PDB entry 6MOH | X-ray diffraction, 3.20 A resolution | chains B and C of the 4 polymer chains in the assembly

Chain B:
Name: Dimeric DARPin E2C (C_R3)
Organism: synthetic construct
Notes: antibody fragment or engineered binder
Sequence (165 residues; each row starts with the number of its first residue):
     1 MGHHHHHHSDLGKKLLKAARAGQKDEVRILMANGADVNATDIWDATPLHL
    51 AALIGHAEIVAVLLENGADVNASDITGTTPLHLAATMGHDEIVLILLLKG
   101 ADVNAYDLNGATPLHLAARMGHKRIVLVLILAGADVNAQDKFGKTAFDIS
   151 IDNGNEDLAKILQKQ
Disordered / not traced: 1-8, 164-165

Chain C:
Name: Erythropoietin receptor
Organism: Homo sapiens
Reference sequence: P19235 (EPOR_HUMAN); residues 8-225 here correspond to UniProt positions 32-249 (UniProt number = residue number + 24)
Sequence (229 residues; row label = number of the first residue in the row):
     3 FAGSADPKFESKAALLAARGPEELLCFTERLEDLVCFWEEAASAGVGPGQ
    53 YSFSYQLEDEPWKLCRLHQAPTARGAVRFWCSLPTADTSSFVPLELRVTA
   103 ASGAPRYHRVIHINEVVLLDAPVGLVARLADESGHVVLRWLPPPETPMTS
   153 HIRYEVDVSAGQGAGSVQRVEILEGRTECVLSNLRGRTRYTFAVRARMAE
   203 PSFGGFWSAWSEPVSLLTPSDLDKEKAAA
Disordered / not traced: 3-6, 135-136, 163-168, 218-231
Construct notes: expression tag (3-7, 226-231); conflict Gln-52 (Asn76 in P19235), Gln-164 (Asn188 in P19235)
Disulfides: Cys-28/Cys-38, Cys-67/Cys-83
Curated features (UniProtKB/Swiss-Prot):
  - motif: Trp-209 to Ser-213 (WSXWS motif)
  - site: Phe-93 (Required for ligand binding)
From the paper describing this entry:
  - conformationally variable residues (domain motion): Ile-113 to Leu-120

How chain B and chain C interact:
Residue-residue contacts (32):
  Lys-17(B) / Glu-60(C)  hydrogen bond (side chain-backbone)
  Lys-17(B) / Asp-61(C)
  Arg-20(B) / Gln-58(C)  hydrogen bond
  Arg-20(B) / Glu-60(C)  hydrogen bond (side chain-backbone)
  Arg-20(B) / Glu-97(C)  salt bridge
  Arg-20(B) / Val-112(C)
  Ala-21(B) / Pro-95(C)  hydrophobic
  Ile-42(B) / Trp-64(C)
  Trp-43(B) / Ser-56(C)
  Trp-43(B) / Trp-64(C)
  Trp-43(B) / Arg-99(C)
  Trp-43(B) / Thr-101(C)
  Ala-45(B) / Arg-99(C)
  Leu-53(B) / His-110(C)
  Leu-53(B) / Arg-111(C)
  Leu-53(B) / Val-112(C)  hydrophobic
  Ile-54(B) / Val-112(C)  hydrophobic
  Asp-74(B) / Arg-99(C)  salt bridge
  Thr-76(B) / Arg-99(C)
  Thr-76(B) / Gly-105(C)
  Thr-76(B) / Pro-107(C)
  Thr-78(B) / Pro-107(C)
  Met-87(B) / Arg-111(C)
  Asp-107(B) / Pro-107(C)
  Leu-108(B) / Gly-105(C)
  Leu-108(B) / Ala-106(C)  hydrophobic
  Leu-108(B) / Pro-107(C)
  Asn-109(B) / Ala-106(C)
  Asn-109(B) / Pro-107(C)  hydrogen bond (side chain-backbone)
  Met-120(B) / Glu-24(C)
  Met-120(B) / Glu-25(C)
  Asn-153(B) / Glu-24(C)  hydrogen bond
Also at the interface, not in a pair above, chain B (22 interface residues in all): Asp-41, Leu-50, Leu-83, Arg-119, Lys-141
Also at the interface, not in a pair above, chain C (18 interface residues in all): Ser-104

Summary:
The interface between chain B and chain C involves 22 residues on one side and 18 on the other, with 5
hydrogen bonds and 2 salt bridges. Polar contacts include Arg-20(B)/Glu-97(C), Asp-74(B)/Arg-99(C) and
Lys-17(B)/Glu-60(C). From the paper: conformational variability at Ile-113(C).
Here chain B is Dimeric DARPin E2C (C_R3) (synthetic construct) and chain C is Erythropoietin receptor (Homo
sapiens). Entry 6MOH (Dimeric DARPin C_R3 complex with EpoR) was determined by X-ray diffraction, deposited
together with 6MOE, 6MOF, 6MOI, 6MOJ, 6MOK and 6MOL.
